Entry 4CY6 (X-ray diffraction, 2.76 A resolution); this record covers chains B and D of the 4 polymer chains in the assembly.

== Chain B (and D) ==
Name: 2-hydroxybiphenyl-3-monooxygenase
Source organism: Pseudomonas nitroreducens HBP1
Notes: EC 1.14.13.44; chain D of this document is another copy of the same molecule, construct and numbering; everything in this record applies to it too
UniProt: O06647 (O06647_9PSED); residues 1-586 here = UniProt positions 1-586
Amino-acid sequence (586 residues; row label = number of the first residue in the row):
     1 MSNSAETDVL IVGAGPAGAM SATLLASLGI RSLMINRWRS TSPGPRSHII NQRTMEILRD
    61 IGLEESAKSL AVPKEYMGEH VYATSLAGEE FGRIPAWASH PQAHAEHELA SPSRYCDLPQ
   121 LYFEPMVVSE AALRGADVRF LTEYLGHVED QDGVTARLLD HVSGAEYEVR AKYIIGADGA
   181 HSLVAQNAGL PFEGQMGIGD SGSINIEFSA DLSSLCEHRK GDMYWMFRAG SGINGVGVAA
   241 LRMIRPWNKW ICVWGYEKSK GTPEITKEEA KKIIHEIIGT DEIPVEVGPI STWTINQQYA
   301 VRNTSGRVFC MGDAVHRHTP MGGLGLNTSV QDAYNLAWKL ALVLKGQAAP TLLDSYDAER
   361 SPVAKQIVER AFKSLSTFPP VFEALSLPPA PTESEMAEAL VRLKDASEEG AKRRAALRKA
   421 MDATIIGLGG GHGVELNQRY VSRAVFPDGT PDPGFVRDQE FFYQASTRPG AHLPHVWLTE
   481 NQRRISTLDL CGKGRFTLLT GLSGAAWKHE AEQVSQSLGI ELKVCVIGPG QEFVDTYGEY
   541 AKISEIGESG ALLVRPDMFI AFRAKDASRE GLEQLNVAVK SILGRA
Not modelled in the structure: 1-3, 44-45, 200, 229-238, 255-267, 280, 586 (chain D: 1-4, 45, 200-202, 228-238, 255-267, 586)
Differences from the reference sequence: engineered mutation Gln347 (Thr in O06647)
Reported in the primary citation:
  - catalytic residues: His48 (proposed by the authors, not directly observed)
  - specificity-determining residues: Arg37, Ser40, Ser42 (proposed by the authors, not directly observed)
  - mutagenesis - R242A: decreased catalytic activity
  - mutagenesis - H48A, D117A: abolished catalytic activity
  - catalytic residues: Asp117
  - mutagenesis - I244V, V368A/L417F: increased catalytic activity on guaiacol (citing earlier work)

== How chain B and chain D interact ==
Residue-residue contacts (56; chain B residue first):
  Glu79(B) with Arg484(D), salt bridge; Tyr537(D), hydrogen bond
  Glu90(B) with Gln482(D); Thr536(D)
  Gly92(B) with Thr536(D)
  Arg93(B) with Gln482(D), hydrogen bond (side chain-backbone); Thr536(D), hydrogen bond (backbone-backbone); Tyr537(D), hydrogen bond
  His100(B) with Leu109(D)
  Pro101(B) with Ala105(D); Glu108(D); Leu109(D), hydrophobic
  Gln102(B) with Gln102(D), hydrogen bond
  Ala105(B) with Pro101(D); Ala105(D), hydrophobic
  Glu108(B) with Pro101(D)
  Leu109(B) with His100(D); Pro101(D), hydrophobic
  His218(B) with Gln482(D), hydrogen bond
  Leu403(B) with Pro529(D)
  Lys404(B) with Leu502(D)
  Ala406(B) with Leu502(D); Ser503(D)
  Ser407(B) with Ser503(D)
  Ala411(B) with Ser503(D); Glu548(D)
  Arg414(B) with Leu502(D); Ser503(D); Glu548(D), salt bridge
  Arg418(B) with Thr536(D), hydrogen bond (side chain-backbone); Tyr537(D), hydrogen bond (side chain-backbone); Gly538(D)
  Gln482(B) with Glu90(D), hydrogen bond; Arg93(D), hydrogen bond (backbone-side chain); His218(D), hydrogen bond; Arg219(D), hydrogen bond
  Arg484(B) with Glu79(D), salt bridge
  Leu502(B) with Lys404(D); Ala406(D); Arg414(D)
  Ser503(B) with Ala406(D); Ser407(D); Ala411(D); Arg414(D)
  Pro529(B) with Leu403(D)
  Gly530(B) with Lys404(D)
  Thr536(B) with Glu90(D); Gly92(D); Arg93(D), hydrogen bond (backbone-backbone); Arg418(D), hydrogen bond (backbone-side chain)
  Tyr537(B) with Glu79(D), hydrogen bond; Arg93(D), hydrogen bond; Arg418(D)
  Gly538(B) with Arg418(D)
  Glu548(B) with Ala411(D); Arg414(D), salt bridge
Interface residues without a listed pair, chain B (34 interface residues in all): Gly88, Asp405, Thr479, Asn481, Asp535, Glu539
Interface residues without a listed pair, chain D (32 interface residues in all): Gly88, Thr479, Asp535, Glu539

== Summary ==
Chain B and chain D form an interface of 34 and 32 residues respectively, with 16 hydrogen bonds and 4 salt
bridges. Among the polar pairs are Glu79(B)-Arg484(D), Arg414(B)-Glu548(D) and Glu79(B)-Tyr537(D). The paper
reports catalytic residues His48(B) and Asp117(B); H48A and D117A of chain B abolish catalytic activity; 5
substitutions were tested in all.
Chain B and chain D are both 2-hydroxybiphenyl-3-monooxygenase (Pseudomonas nitroreducens HBP1); the
structure, apo structure of 2-hydroxybiphenyl 3-monooxygenase HbpA, was determined by X-ray diffraction,
deposited together with 4CY8.
